Entry 5TP1 (X-ray diffraction, 2.31 A resolution); this record covers chains A and P.

== Chain A ==
Molecule: Sorting nexin-5
Source organism: Mus musculus
UniProtKB: Q9D8U8 (SNX5_MOUSE); numbering as in UniProt (aligned over 20-180)
Sequence (166 residues; row label = number of the first residue in the row):
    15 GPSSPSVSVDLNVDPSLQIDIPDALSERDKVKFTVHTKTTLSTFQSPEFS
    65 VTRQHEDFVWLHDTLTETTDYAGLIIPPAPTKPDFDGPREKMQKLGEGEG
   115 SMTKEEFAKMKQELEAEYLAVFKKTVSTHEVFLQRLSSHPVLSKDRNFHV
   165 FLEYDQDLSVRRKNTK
Not modelled in the structure: 15-28, 179-180
Differences from the reference sequence: expression tag (15-19)
UniProt features mapped onto this chain:
  - binding site (a 1,2-diacyl-sn-glycero-3-phospho-(1D-myo-inositol-4,5-bisphosphate)): Ser40 to Lys46, Phe99 to Lys105, Glu113 to Met116
From the paper describing this entry:
  - mutagenesis - Y132D/F136D: abolished localization to inclusion
  - mutagenesis - Y132D, F136D: decreased binding to CI-MPR
  - mutagenesis - Y132D, F136D: unchanged binding to SNX1

== Chain P ==
Molecule: Inclusion membrane protein E
UniProtKB: P0DJI4 (INCE_CHLTR); numbering as in UniProt (aligned over 108-132)
Sequence (25 residues; row label = number of the first residue in the row):
   108 PANEPTVQFFKGKNGSADKVILVTQ
Not modelled in the structure: 108-110, 132
From the paper describing this entry:
  - mutagenesis - V114N/F116D: decreased binding to Sorting nexin-5 (chain A)

== Interface between chain A and chain P ==
Pairs across the interface (29):
  Ile35(A) with Lys118(P)
  Pro36(A) with Phe117(P); Lys118(P), hydrogen bond (backbone-backbone)
  Asp37(A) with Phe116(P)
  Ala38(A) with Gln115(P); Phe116(P), hydrogen bond (backbone-backbone)
  Leu39(A) with Thr113(P); Val114(P); Gln115(P)
  Ser40(A) with Thr113(P); Val114(P), hydrogen bond (backbone-backbone)
  Glu41(A) with Thr113(P)
  Met106(A) with Val114(P), hydrophobic; Leu129(P), hydrophobic
  Gln107(A) with Glu111(P), hydrogen bond (side chain-backbone); Pro112(P)
  Lys125(A) with Leu129(P)
  Glu129(A) with Val127(P)
  Tyr132(A) with Val114(P)
  Leu133(A) with Phe116(P), hydrophobic; Asp125(P); Lys126(P); Val127(P), hydrophobic
  Phe136(A) with Val114(P); Phe116(P), hydrophobic; Val127(P), hydrophobic
  Lys137(A) with Lys118(P); Asp125(P), salt bridge
  Val140(A) with Phe116(P), hydrophobic
Interface residues without a listed pair, chain A (17 interface residues in all): Arg42
The authors on this interface:
  - residue pairs: Tyr132(A)-Val114(P), Phe136(A)-Phe116(P)
  - interface residues, chain A: Tyr132(A), Leu133(A), Phe136(A)
  - hot spots on chain A (mutagenesis) - F136N: abolished binding to Inclusion membrane protein E (chain P)
  - interface residues, chain P: Val114(P), Phe116(P)

== In short ==
17 residues of chain A and 12 residues of chain P are in contact, with 4 hydrogen bonds and 1 salt bridge.
Polar contacts include Lys137(A)-Asp125(P), Gln107(A)-Glu111(P) and Pro36(A)-Lys118(P). The paper describes
contacts between Tyr132(A) and Val114(P) and Phe136(A) and Phe116(P). The paper reports that Y132D and F136D
of chain A reduce binding to CI-MPR; interface residues Tyr132(A), Leu133(A) and Val114(P) among others; 5
substitutions were tested in all.
Here chain A is Sorting nexin-5 (Mus musculus) and chain P is Inclusion membrane protein E. Entry 5TP1 (The
structure of the C-terminus of virulence protein IncE from Chlamydia trachomatis bound to Mus musculus ...)
was determined by X-ray diffraction.
